6GOP - chains H and I of the 28 polymer chains in the assembly; structure by X-ray diffraction, 2.90 A resolution.

Chain H:
Protein: Proteasome subunit beta type-2
From: Saccharomyces cerevisiae (strain ATCC 204508 / S288c)
Notes: EC 3.4.25.1
Reference sequence: P25043 (PSB2_YEAST); residues 1-232 here correspond to UniProt positions 30-261 (UniProt number = residue number + 29)
Amino-acid sequence (232 residues; row label = number of the first residue in the row):
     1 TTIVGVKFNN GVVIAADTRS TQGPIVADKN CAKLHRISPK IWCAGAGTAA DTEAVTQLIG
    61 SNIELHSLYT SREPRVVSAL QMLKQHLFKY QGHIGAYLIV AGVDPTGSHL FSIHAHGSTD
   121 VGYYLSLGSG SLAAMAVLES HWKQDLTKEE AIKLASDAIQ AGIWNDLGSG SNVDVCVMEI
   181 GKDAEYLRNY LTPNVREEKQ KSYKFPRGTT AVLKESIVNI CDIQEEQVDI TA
Disordered / not traced: 227-232
UniProt features mapped onto this chain:
  - active site: Thr1 (Nucleophile)
Glycans and other covalent adducts: Homosalinosporamide A - bound form (F6K) linked to Thr1
Small-molecule neighbours: Homosalinosporamide A - bound form (F6K): Arg19, Ser20, Thr21, Cys31, Lys33, Gly45, Ala46, Gly47, Thr48, Ala49, Thr52, Ser129, Gly168
What the authors report for this chain:
  - binding site for Homosalinosporamide A - bound form: Thr1

Chain I:
Protein: Proteasome subunit beta type-3
From: Saccharomyces cerevisiae (strain ATCC 204508 / S288c)
Notes: EC 3.4.25.1
Reference sequence: P25451 (PSB3_YEAST); residues 0-204 here correspond to UniProt positions 1-205 (UniProt number = residue number + 1)
Amino-acid sequence (205 residues; each row starts with the number of its first residue; numbering starts at 0):
     0 MSDPSSINGG IVVAMTGKDC VAIACDLRLG SQSLGVSNKF EKIFHYGHVF LGITGLATDV
    60 TTLNEMFRYK TNLYKLKEER AIEPETFTQL VSSSLYERRF GPYFVGPVVA GINSKSGKPF
   120 IAGFDLIGCI DEAKDFIVSG TASDQLFGMC ESLYEPNLEP EDLFETISQA LLNAADRDAL
   180 SGWGAVVYII KKDEVVKRYL KMRQD
Disordered / not traced: 0
UniProt features mapped onto this chain:
  - modified residue: Ser30 (Phosphoserine)
  - cross-link: Lys69 (Glycyl lysine isopeptide (Lys-Gly) (interchain with G-Cter in ubiquitin))
Bound ions: Mg2+: Asp204 (shared with 2 residues of chain Y)

Interface between chain H and chain I:
Pairs across the interface - 62 pairs, chain H then chain I:
  Gln22(H) with Asp124(I)
  Ile25(H) with Asp143(I); Phe146(I), hydrophobic
  Ala27(H) with Asp130(I); Phe146(I)
  Asp28(H) with Asp130(I)
  Lys29(H) with Glu150(I), salt bridge
  Ala49(H) with Cys128(I), hydrophobic
  Ala50(H) with Tyr95(I); Ile126(I), hydrophobic; Cys128(I)
  Asp51(H) with Tyr95(I), hydrogen bond; Arg98(I), salt bridge
  Ala54(H) with Tyr95(I)
  Tyr90(H) with Phe99(I), hydrophobic
  His93(H) with Arg98(I), hydrogen bond (backbone-side chain); Phe99(I)
  Ile94(H) with Phe99(I), hydrophobic
  Arg196(H) with Glu150(I), salt bridge
  Lys199(H) with Glu150(I); Ser151(I); Tyr153(I), hydrogen bond (side chain-backbone)
  Ser202(H) with Glu154(I), hydrogen bond
  Tyr203(H) with Ser151(I); Leu152(I), hydrophobic
  Lys204(H) with Asp161(I), salt bridge
  Phe205(H) with Leu152(I), hydrophobic; Glu164(I); Gln168(I)
  Arg207(H) with Glu160(I), salt bridge; Asp161(I), salt bridge; Glu164(I)
  Gly208(H) with Glu164(I), hydrogen bond (backbone-side chain)
  Thr209(H) with Glu164(I), hydrogen bond (backbone-side chain); Gln168(I)
  Thr210(H) with Glu164(I), hydrogen bond; Ser167(I); Gln168(I), hydrogen bond; Leu199(I)
  Ala211(H) with Leu199(I); Lys200(I), hydrogen bond (backbone-backbone)
  Val212(H) with Phe163(I), hydrophobic; Tyr198(I)
  Leu213(H) with Tyr198(I), hydrogen bond (backbone-backbone); Leu199(I); Lys200(I)
  Lys214(H) with Arg197(I); Tyr198(I), hydrogen bond (backbone-backbone)
  Glu215(H) with Lys196(I); Arg197(I), salt bridge
  Ser216(H) with Val195(I); Lys196(I), hydrogen bond (backbone-backbone)
  Ile217(H) with Val194(I)
  Val218(H) with His44(I); Tyr187(I), hydrophobic; Val194(I), hydrogen bond (backbone-backbone); Lys196(I)
  Asn219(H) with His44(I)
  Ile220(H) with Gly46(I); Phe49(I), hydrophobic; Val194(I), hydrophobic
  Asp222(H) with Lys74(I), salt bridge
Interface residues without a listed pair, chain H (36 interface residues in all): Val26, Thr48, Pro206
Interface residues without a listed pair, chain I (38 interface residues in all): His47, Asp134, Leu157, Glu158, Thr165, Leu171

Summary:
36 residues of chain H and 38 residues of chain I are in contact, with 13 hydrogen bonds and 8 salt bridges.
Among the polar pairs are Lys29(H)-Glu150(I), Asp51(H)-Arg98(I) and Arg196(H)-Glu150(I). Covalently linked
Homosalinosporamide A - bound form: at Thr1(H). From the paper: a binding site for Homosalinosporamide A -
bound form at Thr1(H).
Chain H is Proteasome subunit beta type-2 and chain I is Proteasome subunit beta type-3, both from
Saccharomyces cerevisiae (strain ATCC 204508 / S288c); the structure, Yeast 20S Proteasome in complex with
Homosalinosporamide A, was determined by X-ray diffraction.
